3MEU - chains A and B of the 4 polymer chains in the assembly; structure by X-ray diffraction, 1.28 A resolution.

# Chain A (and B)
Name: SAGA-associated factor 29 homolog
Source organism: Homo sapiens
Notes: chain B of this document is another copy of the same molecule, construct and numbering; everything in this record applies to it too
UniProtKB: Q96ES7 (SGF29_HUMAN); residue numbers follow UniProt; this construct covers 115-293
Chain sequence (180 residues; each row starts with the number of its first residue):
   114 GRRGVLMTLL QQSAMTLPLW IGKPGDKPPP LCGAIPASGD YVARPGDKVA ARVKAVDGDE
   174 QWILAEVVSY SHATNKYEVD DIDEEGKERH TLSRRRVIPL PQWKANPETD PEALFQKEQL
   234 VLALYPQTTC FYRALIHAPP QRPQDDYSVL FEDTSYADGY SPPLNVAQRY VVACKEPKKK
Disordered / not traced: 289-293 (chain B: 114-115, 292-293)
Modified residues: Mse-120 (selenomethionine; parent Met); Mse-128 (selenomethionine; parent Met)
Differences from the reference sequence: insertion (114)
Curated features (UniProtKB/Swiss-Prot):
  - region: Asp-194 to Asp-196 (Histone H3K4me3 N-terminus binding), Gln-240 to Cys-243 (Histone H3K4me3 N-terminus binding), Phe-264 to Asp-266 (Histone H3K4me3 binding)
  - site (Histone H3K4me3 binding): Tyr-238, Tyr-245
  - modified residue: Lys-288 (N6-acetyllysine)
Reported in the primary citation:
  - mutagenesis - D194A/D196A, D194A, D194R, D196R, Y245A: abolished binding to Histone H3
  - mutagenesis - D196A (12-fold), Y238A, T242A, F264A, D266A: decreased binding to Histone H3

# Interface between chain A and chain B
Residue-residue contacts - 29 pairs, chain A then chain B:
  Gly-138(A) / Arg-208(B)  hydrogen bond (backbone-side chain)
  Asp-139(A) / Arg-208(B)  salt bridge
  Lys-140(A) / Arg-208(B)
  Lys-140(A) / Lys-288(B)
  Ala-150(A) / Pro-149(B)
  Ser-151(A) / Ala-150(B)
  Ser-151(A) / Gly-152(B)
  Gly-152(A) / Pro-149(B)  hydrogen bond (backbone-backbone)
  Gly-152(A) / Ala-150(B)  hydrogen bond (backbone-backbone)
  Gly-152(A) / Ser-151(B)
  Gly-152(A) / Gly-152(B)
  Arg-207(A) / Lys-140(B)
  Arg-208(A) / Gly-138(B)  hydrogen bond (side chain-backbone)
  Arg-208(A) / Asp-139(B)
  Arg-208(A) / Lys-140(B)
  Glu-225(A) / Leu-233(B)
  Glu-225(A) / Arg-246(B)  salt bridge
  Glu-225(A) / Glu-289(B)
  Glu-225(A) / Pro-290(B)
  Glu-225(A) / Lys-291(B)
  Gln-229(A) / Glu-231(B)
  Lys-230(A) / Glu-231(B)
  Glu-231(A) / Glu-231(B)
  Gln-232(A) / Lys-230(B)
  Gln-232(A) / Glu-231(B)
  Gln-232(A) / Gln-232(B)
  Lys-288(A) / Glu-225(B)
  Lys-288(A) / Leu-227(B)  hydrogen bond (side chain-backbone)
  Lys-288(A) / Gln-232(B)
Other interface residues (no listed pair), chain A (16 interface residues in all): Pro-149, Asp-153
Other interface residues (no listed pair), chain B (25 interface residues in all): Pro-143, Ala-147, Ile-148, Phe-228, Gln-229, Leu-248

# In short
The interface between chain A and chain B involves 16 residues on one side and 25 on the other, with 5
hydrogen bonds and 2 salt bridges. Polar pairs include Asp-139(A)/Arg-208(B), Glu-225(A)/Arg-246(B) and
Gly-138(A)/Arg-208(B). From the paper: D194A/D196A, D194A and D194R of chain A, among others, abolish binding
to Histone H3; D196A, Y238A and T242A of chain A, among others, reduce binding to Histone H3; 10 substitutions
were tested in all.
Both chains are SAGA-associated factor 29 homolog (Homo sapiens). Entry 3MEU (Crystal structure of SGF29 in
complex with H3R2me2sK4me3) was determined by X-ray diffraction, deposited together with 3ME9, 3MEA, 3MET,
3MEV, 3MP1 and 3MP6.
